PDB entry 3PUV | X-ray diffraction, 2.40 A resolution | chains F and G of the 5 polymer chains in the assembly

== Chain F ==
Molecule: Maltose transport system permease protein malF
From: Escherichia coli
UniProt: P02916 (MALF_ECOLI); numbering as in UniProt (aligned over 1-514)
Sequence (514 residues; row label = number of the first residue in the row):
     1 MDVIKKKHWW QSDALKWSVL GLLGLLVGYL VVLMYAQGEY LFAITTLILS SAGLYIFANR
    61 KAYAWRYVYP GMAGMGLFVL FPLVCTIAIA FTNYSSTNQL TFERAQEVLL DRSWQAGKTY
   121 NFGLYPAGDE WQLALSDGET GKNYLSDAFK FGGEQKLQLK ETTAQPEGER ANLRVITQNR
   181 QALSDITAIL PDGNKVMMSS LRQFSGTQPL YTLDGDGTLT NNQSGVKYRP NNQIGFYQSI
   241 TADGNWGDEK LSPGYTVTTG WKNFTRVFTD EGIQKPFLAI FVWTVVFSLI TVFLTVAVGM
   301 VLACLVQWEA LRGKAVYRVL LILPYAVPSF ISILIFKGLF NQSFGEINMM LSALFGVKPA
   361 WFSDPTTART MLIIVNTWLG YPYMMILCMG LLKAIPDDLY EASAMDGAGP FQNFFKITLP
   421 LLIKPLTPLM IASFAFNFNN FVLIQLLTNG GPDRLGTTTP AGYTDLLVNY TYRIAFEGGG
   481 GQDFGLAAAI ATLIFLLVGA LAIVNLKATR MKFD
Not modelled in the structure: 1-9, 241-244, 504-514

== Chain G ==
Molecule: Maltose transport system permease protein malG
From: Escherichia coli
UniProt: P68183 (MALG_ECOLI); residue numbers follow UniProt; this construct covers 1-296
Sequence (296 residues; numbered 1 to 296; the number before each row is that of its first residue):
     1 MAMVQPKSQK ARLFITHLLL LLFIAAIMFP LLMVVAISLR QGNFATGSLI PEQISWDHWK
    61 LALGFSVEQA DGRITPPPFP VLLWLWNSVK VAGISAIGIV ALSTTCAYAF ARMRFPGKAT
   121 LLKGMLIFQM FPAVLSLVAL YALFDRLGEY IPFIGLNTHG GVIFAYLGGI ALHVWTIKGY
   181 FETIDSSLEE AAALDGATPW QAFRLVLLPL SVPILAVVFI LSFIAAITEV PVASLLLRDV
   241 NSYTLAVGMQ QYLNPQNYLW GDFAAAAVMS ALPITIVFLL AQRWLVNGLT AGGVKG
Not modelled in the structure: 1-8

== Interface between chain F and chain G ==
Pairs across the interface - 134 pairs, chain F then chain G:
  L33(F) with Y150(G), hydrophobic
  M34(F) with Y150(G)
  Q37(F) with Y150(G), hydrogen bond
  E39(F) with R146(G); E149(G); Y150(G)
  F42(F) with L143(G), hydrophobic; R146(G)
  Y63(F) with M113(G), hydrophobic; P199(G); W200(G), hydrogen bond (side chain-backbone)
  A64(F) with A109(G); M113(G), hydrophobic; F115(G), hydrophobic
  W65(F) with P116(G)
  Y67(F) with T105(G); C106(G), hydrogen bond (backbone-backbone); Y108(G), hydrophobic; A109(G), hydrophobic; M113(G), hydrophobic; P199(G); W200(G), hydrogen bond (side chain-backbone)
  V68(F) with C106(G), hydrophobic; A109(G), hydrophobic; F115(G), hydrophobic
  P70(F) with L102(G), hydrophobic
  G71(F) with I170(G)
  M72(F) with L121(G), hydrophobic; M125(G), hydrophobic
  G74(F) with G168(G)
  M75(F) with M125(G), hydrophobic; G168(G); I170(G), hydrophobic; A171(G), hydrophobic
  L77(F) with L143(G); F164(G), hydrophobic
  F78(F) with L140(G), hydrophobic; L143(G), hydrophobic; F144(G), hydrophobic; F164(G); A165(G)
  V79(F) with F128(G); Q129(G); G168(G)
  L80(F) with F128(G), hydrophobic
  F81(F) with A139(G)
  P82(F) with S136(G); A139(G), hydrophobic
  L83(F) with F128(G), hydrophobic; F131(G), hydrophobic
  C85(F) with A139(G), hydrophobic
  T86(F) with F131(G); L135(G)
  V298(F) with F23(G), hydrophobic
  L302(F) with L20(G), hydrophobic; F23(G), hydrophobic
  L305(F) with T16(G)
  Q307(F) with N287(G), hydrogen bond
  W308(F) with L13(G), hydrophobic; T16(G)
  A310(F) with L13(G)
  L311(F) with T16(G); H17(G); L20(G), hydrophobic
  Y317(F) with H17(G), hydrogen bond; L21(G)
  R318(F) with F278(G); Q282(G), hydrogen bond
  V319(F) with T275(G); F278(G), hydrophobic; L279(G), hydrophobic
  L320(F) with I24(G), hydrophobic; I27(G)
  L321(F) with F23(G), hydrophobic; I24(G), hydrophobic
  I322(F) with F278(G), hydrophobic
  L323(F) with M28(G), hydrophobic; L31(G), hydrophobic; T275(G)
  Y325(F) with I224(G)
  A326(F) with A271(G); I274(G)
  V327(F) with L31(G), hydrophobic; A271(G), hydrophobic
  P328(F) with A267(G); S270(G)
  F330(F) with L253(G), hydrophobic; Y258(G); F263(G), hydrophobic
  I331(F) with V34(G), hydrophobic; F263(G), hydrophobic; A264(G), hydrophobic
  L334(F) with W260(G), hydrophobic
  I335(F) with P30(G); V34(G), hydrophobic; I37(G), hydrophobic
  F336(F) with P30(G), hydrophobic
  L339(F) with F29(G), hydrophobic
  E346(F) with F29(G)
  W378(F) with I27(G), hydrogen bond (side chain-backbone); P30(G), hydrophobic; L31(G), hydrophobic
  Y381(F) with I27(G)
  Y383(F) with L221(G), hydrophobic
  I386(F) with V217(G)
  L387(F) with L221(G), hydrophobic
  M389(F) with F278(G), hydrophobic; Q282(G); L285(G)
  G390(F) with Y180(G); V217(G); L285(G)
  K393(F) with Y180(G); P213(G); L285(G); V286(G); N287(G), hydrogen bond
  A394(F) with Y180(G), hydrophobic; T183(G)
  D397(F) with G288(G)
  P410(F) with R12(G)
  P428(F) with L126(G), hydrophobic; W175(G), hydrophobic
  L429(F) with L172(G), hydrophobic; T176(G)
  A432(F) with L172(G), hydrophobic
  A435(F) with M130(G), hydrophobic
  Y472(F) with V134(G)
  F484(F) with L135(G), hydrophobic
  A491(F) with P132(G); V134(G), hydrophobic
  F495(F) with I127(G); M130(G); F131(G), hydrophobic
Other interface residues (no listed pair), chain F (82 interface residues in all): L30, I87, Y94, R312, G313, P324, L391, L392, I431, N439, A487, A488, T492, I494
Other interface residues (no listed pair), chain G (85 interface residues in all): K10, M33, G47, F110, V138, L147, F203, I214, I220, T228

== Overview ==
Chain F and chain G form an interface of 82 and 85 residues respectively, with 9 hydrogen bonds. Polar
contacts include Q37(F)-Y150(G), Y63(F)-W200(G) and Y67(F)-W200(G).
Chain F is Maltose transport system permease protein malF and chain G is Maltose transport system permease
protein malG, both from Escherichia coli; the structure, Crystal Structure of an outward-facing MBP-Maltose
transporter complex bound to ADP-VO4, was determined by X-ray diffraction (same publication as 3PUW, 3PUX and
3RLF).
